PDB entry 7PBI | X-ray diffraction, 2.80 A resolution | chains A and B

[Chain A (and B)]
Name: FAD-binding oxidoreductase
Source organism: Gulosibacter chungangensis
Notes: chain B of this document is another copy of the same molecule, construct and numbering; everything in this record applies to it too
UniProtKB: A0A7J5BGR1 (A0A7J5BGR1_9MICO); numbering as in UniProt (aligned over 1-529)
Amino-acid sequence (529 residues; numbered 1 to 529; the number before each row is that of its first residue):
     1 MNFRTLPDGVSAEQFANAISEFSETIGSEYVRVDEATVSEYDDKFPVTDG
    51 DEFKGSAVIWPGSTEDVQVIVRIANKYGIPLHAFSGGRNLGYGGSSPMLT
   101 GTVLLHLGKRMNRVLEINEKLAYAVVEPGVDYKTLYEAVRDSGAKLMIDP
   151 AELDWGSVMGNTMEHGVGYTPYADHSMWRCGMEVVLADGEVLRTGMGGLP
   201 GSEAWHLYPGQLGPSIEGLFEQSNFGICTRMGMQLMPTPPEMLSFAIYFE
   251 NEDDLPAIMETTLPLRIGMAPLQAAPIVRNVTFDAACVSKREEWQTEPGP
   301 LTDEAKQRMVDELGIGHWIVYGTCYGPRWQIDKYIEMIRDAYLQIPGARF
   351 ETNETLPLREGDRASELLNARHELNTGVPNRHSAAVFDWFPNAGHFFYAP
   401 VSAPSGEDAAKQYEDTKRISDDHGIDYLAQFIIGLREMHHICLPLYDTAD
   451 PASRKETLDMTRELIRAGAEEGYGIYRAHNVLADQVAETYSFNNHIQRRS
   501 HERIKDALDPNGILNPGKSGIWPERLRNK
Not modelled in the structure: 1-4, 528-529 (chain B: 1-2, 528-529)
Covalent attachments: flavin-adenine dinucleotide (FAD) linked to H395
Residues lining bound ligands:
  - FAD (flavin-adenine dinucleotide): F45, H82, A83, F84, S85, G86, G87, R88, N89, L90, Y92, G94, L107, P128, A151, E152, L153, G156, S157, M159, G160, N161, M163, E164, G166, V167, Y169, G226, I227, C228, S383, V386, F387, F397, L443, R477, K518
  - isoeugenol (H7Y): Y92, E152, V167, Y169, F283, F397, Q430, I432, I441, L443, Y476, R477
Reported in the primary citation:
  - binding site for isoeugenol: Y92, V167, Y169, F283, F397, I432, Y476, R477
  - conformationally variable residues (side-chain flip): Y476
  - binding site for flavin-adenine dinucleotide: H395
  - specificity-determining residues: S383, F397
  - contacts within the chain: E152-Q430
  - catalytic residues: E152 (proposed by the authors, not directly observed)
  - specificity-determining residues: E152 (proposed by the authors, not directly observed)

[Chain A / chain B interface]
Residue-residue contacts (155):
  K120(A) with L263(B); I267(B)
  L121(A) with L263(B), hydrophobic; I267(B); P404(B), hydrophobic; R436(B), hydrogen bond (backbone-side chain)
  A122(A) with I267(B), hydrophobic; R436(B), hydrogen bond (backbone-side chain)
  H165(A) with Y208(B), hydrogen bond
  Y172(A) with R436(B), hydrogen bond
  W178(A) with M269(B), hydrophobic; L435(B), hydrophobic; R436(B)
  L186(A) with I496(B), hydrophobic
  E190(A) with I496(B); R499(B), salt bridge
  V191(A) with F492(B), hydrophobic; N493(B), hydrogen bond (backbone-side chain); I496(B)
  L192(A) with I496(B), hydrophobic; Q497(B)
  R193(A) with F492(B); Q497(B), hydrogen bond (backbone-side chain)
  T194(A) with Q497(B)
  G195(A) with Q497(B), hydrogen bond (backbone-side chain)
  M196(A) with G474(B); Y490(B), hydrogen bond
  G198(A) with Y490(B); S491(B), hydrogen bond (backbone-backbone); F492(B), hydrogen bond (backbone-backbone); Q497(B)
  L199(A) with G472(B); G474(B); T489(B)
  P200(A) with T489(B); S491(B)
  G201(A) with G472(B)
  S202(A) with G472(B), hydrogen bond (side chain-backbone)
  L207(A) with A403(B), hydrophobic; R436(B)
  Y208(A) with H165(B); V401(B), hydrophobic; E437(B); H439(B); Y476(B)
  Q211(A) with Y490(B); Q497(B)
  L212(A) with Q222(B); I475(B); A483(B); V486(B), hydrophobic; A487(B); Y490(B); H501(B); S519(B)
  G213(A) with E221(B); Q222(B), hydrogen bond (backbone-side chain); S519(B)
  P214(A) with G218(B); L219(B); E221(B); Q222(B); H501(B), hydrogen bond (backbone-side chain); I521(B)
  S215(A) with G218(B)
  G218(A) with P214(B); S215(B)
  L219(A) with P214(B); S215(B); L219(B), hydrophobic
  E221(A) with G213(B); P214(B)
  Q222(A) with L212(B); G213(B), hydrogen bond (side chain-backbone)
  S223(A) with P214(B)
  F225(A) with P214(B), hydrophobic
  Q234(A) with R436(B), hydrogen bond
  L235(A) with R436(B), hydrogen bond (backbone-side chain)
  P237(A) with I267(B)
  L263(A) with K120(B); L121(B), hydrophobic
  I267(A) with K120(B); L121(B); A122(B), hydrophobic; P237(B), hydrophobic
  W329(A) with W329(B), hydrophobic; K333(B); Y334(B), hydrophobic
  Q330(A) with Q330(B); Y334(B), hydrogen bond
  K333(A) with W329(B)
  Y334(A) with Q330(B), hydrogen bond
  V401(A) with M196(B), hydrophobic; Y208(B), hydrophobic
  A403(A) with L207(B), hydrophobic
  P404(A) with K120(B)
  L435(A) with W178(B), hydrophobic
  R436(A) with L121(B), hydrogen bond (side chain-backbone); A122(B), hydrogen bond (side chain-backbone); Y172(B), hydrogen bond; W178(B); L207(B); Q234(B), hydrogen bond; L235(B), hydrogen bond (side chain-backbone)
  E437(A) with Y208(B)
  H439(A) with Y208(B)
  G472(A) with L199(B); G201(B); S202(B)
  Y473(A) with L199(B)
  G474(A) with L199(B)
  I475(A) with L212(B)
  Y476(A) with Y208(B); Q211(B); L212(B)
  R477(A) with L212(B)
  A478(A) with L212(B), hydrophobic
  A483(A) with L212(B)
  V486(A) with L212(B), hydrophobic
  A487(A) with L212(B)
  T489(A) with L199(B); P200(B)
  Y490(A) with M196(B); G198(B); Q211(B); L212(B)
  S491(A) with G198(B), hydrogen bond (backbone-backbone); P200(B)
  F492(A) with V191(B); R193(B); G198(B), hydrogen bond (backbone-backbone)
  N493(A) with E190(B); V191(B), hydrogen bond (side chain-backbone)
  I496(A) with E190(B); V191(B); L192(B), hydrophobic
  Q497(A) with L192(B); R193(B); T194(B); G195(B), hydrogen bond (side chain-backbone); Q211(B)
  R499(A) with E190(B), salt bridge
  S500(A) with L186(B); L192(B)
  H501(A) with L212(B); P214(B), hydrogen bond (side chain-backbone)
  R503(A) with E190(B), salt bridge; A507(B)
  I504(A) with I216(B), hydrophobic; L219(B), hydrophobic
  A507(A) with R503(B); A507(B), hydrophobic
  S519(A) with L212(B); G213(B)
  I521(A) with P214(B)
Other interface residues (no listed pair), chain A (83 interface residues in all): G197, E203, A204, I216, M236, G268, M269, S405, A469, L508
Other interface residues (no listed pair), chain B (84 interface residues in all): D188, G197, E203, A204, S223, F225, M236, G268, M337, A469, Y473, R477, A478, S500, I504, L508

[Summary]
Chain A and chain B form an interface of 83 and 84 residues respectively, with 28 hydrogen bonds and 3 salt
bridges. Polar pairs include E190(A)-R499(B), R503(A)-E190(B) and L121(A)-R436(B). Ligands of chain A:
isoeugenol. The paper reports the catalytic residue E152(A); a binding site for isoeugenol at Y92(A), V167(A)
and Y169(A) among others.
Both chains are FAD-binding oxidoreductase (Gulosibacter chungangensis). Entry 7PBI (4-ethylphenol oxidase
from Gulosibacter chungangensis: isoeugenol complex) was determined by X-ray diffraction together with 7PBG
from the same study.
